7KYF - chain C; structure by X-ray diffraction, 2.33 A resolution.

# Chain C
Protein: Bont/A1
Source organism: Clostridium botulinum
UniProt: C6K838 (C6K838_CLOBO); numbering as in UniProt (aligned over 1-417)
Amino-acid sequence (417 residues; numbered 1 to 417; the number before each row is that of its first residue):
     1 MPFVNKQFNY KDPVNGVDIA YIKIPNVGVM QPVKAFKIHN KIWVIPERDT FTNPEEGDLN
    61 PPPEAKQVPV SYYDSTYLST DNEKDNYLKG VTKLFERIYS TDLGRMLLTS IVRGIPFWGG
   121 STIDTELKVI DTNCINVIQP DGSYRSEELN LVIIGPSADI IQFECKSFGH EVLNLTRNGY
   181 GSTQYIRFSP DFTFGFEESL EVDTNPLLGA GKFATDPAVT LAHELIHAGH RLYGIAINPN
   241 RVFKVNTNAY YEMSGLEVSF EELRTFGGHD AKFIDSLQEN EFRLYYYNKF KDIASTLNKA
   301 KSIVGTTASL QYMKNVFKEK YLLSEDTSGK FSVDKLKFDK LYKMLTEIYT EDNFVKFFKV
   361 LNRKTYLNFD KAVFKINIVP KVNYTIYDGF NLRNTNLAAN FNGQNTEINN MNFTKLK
Disordered / not traced: 1-2, 28-29, 199-209, 250-253
Differences from the reference sequence: conflict V27 (Ala in C6K838), V29 (Gln in C6K838)
Bound ions: Zn2+: H227, E262 (together with XC1)
Small-molecule neighbours: XC1: P69, V70, I161, Q162, F163, T220, H223, E224, H227, E262, R363, Y366, L367, N368, F369, D370
What the authors report for this chain:
  - binding site for the ligand XC1: V70, T220, E224, R363, Y366, F369

# In short
Bound to chain C: XC1. H227 and E262 coordinate Zn2+. The paper reports a binding site for the ligand XC1 at
V70, T220 and E224 among others.
Chain C is Bont/A1 (Clostridium botulinum); the structure, Botulism Neurooxin Light Chain A app form, was
determined by X-ray diffraction (same publication as 7KY2 and 7KYH).
